Entry 4ADF (X-ray diffraction, 4.40 A resolution (low resolution: residue-level contacts below are approximate; hydrogen-bond / salt-bridge calls are withheld)); this record covers chains A and F of the 12 polymer chains in the assembly.

# Chain A (and F)
Name: Secreted protein BARF1
From: Human herpesvirus 4
Notes: chain F of this document is another copy of the same molecule, construct and numbering; everything in this record applies to it too
UniProt: P0CW72 (BARF1_EBVG); residue numbers follow UniProt; this construct covers 21-221
Sequence (208 residues; row label = number of the first residue in the row):
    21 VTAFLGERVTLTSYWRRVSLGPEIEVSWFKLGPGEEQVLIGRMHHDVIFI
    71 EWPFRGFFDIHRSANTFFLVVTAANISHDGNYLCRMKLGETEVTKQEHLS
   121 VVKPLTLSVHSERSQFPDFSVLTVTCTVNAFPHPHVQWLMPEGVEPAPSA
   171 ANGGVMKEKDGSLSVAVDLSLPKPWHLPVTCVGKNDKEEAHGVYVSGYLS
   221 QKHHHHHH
Not modelled in the structure: 161-171, 220-228 (chain F: 161-170, 220-228)
Differences from the reference sequence: expression tag (222-228); engineered mutation S169 (Thr in P0CW72)
Disulfide bonds: C146-C201
Covalent attachments: N-acetylglucosamine (NAG) linked to N95
Curated features (UniProtKB/Swiss-Prot):
  - glycosylation: N95 (N-linked (GlcNAc...) asparagine)

# Interface between chain A and chain F
Pairs across the interface (8; chain A residue first):
  R62(A) - F136(F)
  V67(A) - Q135(F)
  V67(A) - F136(F)
  V67(A) - P137(F)
  V67(A) - F139(F)
  F69(A) - Q135(F)
  W72(A) - Q135(F)
  R75(A) - Q135(F)
Interface residues without a listed pair, chain A (7 interface residues in all): M63, H64

# Overview
7 residues of chain A and 4 residues of chain F are in contact. Covalently linked N-acetylglucosamine: at
N95(A).
Both chains are Secreted protein BARF1 (Human herpesvirus 4). Entry 4ADF (CRYSTAL STRUCTURE OF THE HUMAN
COLONY-STIMULATING FACTOR 1 (hCSF-1) CYTOKINE IN COMPLEX WITH THE VIRAL RECEPTOR ...) was determined by X-ray
diffraction, deposited together with 3UEZ, 3UF2, 3UF5 and 4ADQ.
